5W6V - chains A and B of the 3 polymer chains in the assembly; structure by X-ray diffraction, 2.83 A resolution.

Chain A:
Molecule: Protein argonaute-1
Organism: Homo sapiens
Reference sequence: Q9UL18 (AGO1_HUMAN); residues 1-857 here = UniProt positions 1-857
Sequence (859 residues; row label = number of the first residue in the row; numbers below 1 keep their minus sign (Gly-1 is residue -1)):
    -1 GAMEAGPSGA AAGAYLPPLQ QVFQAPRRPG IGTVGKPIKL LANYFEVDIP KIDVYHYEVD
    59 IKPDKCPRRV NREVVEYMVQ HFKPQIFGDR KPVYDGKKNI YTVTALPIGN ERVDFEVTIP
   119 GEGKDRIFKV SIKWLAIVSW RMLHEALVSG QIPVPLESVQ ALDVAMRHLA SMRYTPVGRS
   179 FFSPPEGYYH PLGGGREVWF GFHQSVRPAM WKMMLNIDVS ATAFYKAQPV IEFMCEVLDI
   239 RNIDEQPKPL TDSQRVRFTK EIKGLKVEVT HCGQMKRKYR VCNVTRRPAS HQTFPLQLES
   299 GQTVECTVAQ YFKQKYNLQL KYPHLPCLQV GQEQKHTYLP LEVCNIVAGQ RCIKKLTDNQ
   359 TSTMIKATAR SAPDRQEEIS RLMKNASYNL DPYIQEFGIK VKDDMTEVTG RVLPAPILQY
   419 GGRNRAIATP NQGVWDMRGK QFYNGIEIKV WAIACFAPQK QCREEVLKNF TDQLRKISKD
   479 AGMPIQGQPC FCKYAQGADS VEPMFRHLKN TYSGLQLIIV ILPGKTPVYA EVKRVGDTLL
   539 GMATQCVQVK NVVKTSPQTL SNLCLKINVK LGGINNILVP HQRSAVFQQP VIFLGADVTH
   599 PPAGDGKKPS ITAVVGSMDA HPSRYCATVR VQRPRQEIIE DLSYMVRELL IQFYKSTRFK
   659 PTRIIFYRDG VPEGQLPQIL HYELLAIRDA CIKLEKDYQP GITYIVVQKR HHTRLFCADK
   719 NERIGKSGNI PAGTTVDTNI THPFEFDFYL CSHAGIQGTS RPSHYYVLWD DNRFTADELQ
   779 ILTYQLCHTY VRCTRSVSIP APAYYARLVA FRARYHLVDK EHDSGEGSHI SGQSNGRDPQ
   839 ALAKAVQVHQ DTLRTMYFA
Unresolved in the structure: -1 to 20, 119-120, 241-243, 271-273, 294-302, 329-331, 602-604, 818-835
Construct notes: expression tag (-1 to 0)
UniProt features mapped onto this chain:
  - region: Tyr309 to Tyr314 (Interaction with guide RNA), Pro670 to Pro675 (Impairs access of bound RNA to the active site), Arg708 to Arg712 (Interaction with guide RNA), His751 to Arg759 (Interaction with guide RNA), Tyr788 to Tyr813 (Interaction with guide RNA)
  - natural variant: Phe180 (deletion: In NEDLBAS), Pro189 (P189L: In NEDLBAS), Leu190 (L190P: In NEDLBAS; L190R: In NEDLBAS), Glu195 (E195K: In NEDLBAS; uncertain significance), Gly199 (G199S: In NEDLBAS), Asp216 (D216V: In NEDLBAS; uncertain significance), Arg253 (R253H: In NEDLBAS; uncertain significance), Val254 (V254I: In NEDLBAS), Pro324 (P324L: In NEDLBAS; uncertain significance), Thr355 (T355I: In NEDLBAS; uncertain significance), Gln358 (Q358R: In NEDLBAS; uncertain significance), Glu376 (deletion: In NEDLBAS; uncertain significance), 4 further natural variant entries in UniProt
  - mutagenesis: Pro670 (P670S: Confers modest RNA cleavage activity; when associated with Q-675 and H-805), Leu674 (L674F: Confers modest RNA cleavage activity; when associated with H-805), Pro675 (P675Q: Does not confer enzyme activity by itself. Confers low RNA cleavage activity; when associated with H-805. Confers modest RNA cleavage activity; when associated with S-670 and H-805), Arg805 (R805H: Does not confer enzyme activity by itself. Confers modest RNA cleavage activity; when associated with F-674)
From the paper describing this entry:
  - contacts within the chain: Lys658-Glu693 (salt bridge)
  - conformationally variable residues (side-chain flip): Lys658, Glu693
  - mutagenesis - K658E/E693K: decreased binding to Trinucleotide repeat-containing gene 6A protein (chain B)

Chain B:
Molecule: Trinucleotide repeat-containing gene 6A protein
Organism: Homo sapiens
Notes: fragment: hook motif
Reference sequence: Q8NDV7 (TNR6A_HUMAN), isoform Q8NDV7-2; numbering as in UniProt (aligned over 820-841)
Sequence (24 residues; row label = number of the first residue in the row):
   818 GATVDNGTSA WGKPIDSGPS WGEP
Unresolved in the structure: 818-822, 840-841
Construct notes: expression tag (818-819)

How chain A and chain B interact:
Pairs across the interface (30; chain A residue first):
  Tyr441(A) with Asn823(B), hydrogen bond (side chain-backbone)
  Asn442(A) with Asn823(B), hydrogen bond
  Phe585(A) with Trp828(B), hydrogen bond (backbone-side chain)
  Gln586(A) with Trp828(B)
  Gln587(A) with Trp828(B), hydrogen bond (backbone-side chain)
  Pro588(A) with Trp828(B), hydrophobic
  Val589(A) with Trp828(B)
  Met616(A) with Thr825(B)
  Asp617(A) with Thr825(B)
  Ala618(A) with Thr825(B); Trp828(B), hydrophobic
  His619(A) with Asn823(B)
  Leu648(A) with Trp838(B)
  Ile649(A) with Gly839(B)
  Phe651(A) with Trp828(B), hydrophobic
  Tyr652(A) with Ser837(B); Trp838(B), hydrophobic
  Thr655(A) with Thr825(B)
  Arg656(A) with Pro831(B)
  Phe657(A) with Trp828(B), hydrophobic; Gly829(B); Lys830(B); Pro831(B)
  Lys658(A) with Gly835(B); Pro836(B), hydrogen bond (side chain-backbone); Trp838(B)
  Leu692(A) with Trp838(B)
  Glu693(A) with Pro836(B); Trp838(B), hydrogen bond
  Tyr696(A) with Trp838(B)
Also at the interface, not in a pair above, chain A (25 interface residues in all): Lys653, Ser654, Pro659
Also at the interface, not in a pair above, chain B (12 interface residues in all): Ser826
From the paper, about this interface:
  - pairs named by the authors: Pro588(A)-Trp828(B), Ala618(A)-Trp828(B), Ile649(A)-Trp838(B), Phe651(A)-Trp828(B), Tyr652(A)-Trp838(B), Phe657(A)-Trp828(B), Lys658(A)-Trp838(B), Leu692(A)-Trp838(B), Glu693(A)-Trp838(B), Tyr696(A)-Trp838(B)
  - interface residues, chain B: Trp828(B), Trp838(B)

Overview:
Chain A and chain B form an interface of 25 and 12 residues respectively, with 6 hydrogen bonds. Polar pairs
include Tyr441(A)-Asn823(B), Asn442(A)-Asn823(B) and Phe585(A)-Trp828(B). The paper describes contacts between
Pro588(A) and Trp828(B), Ala618(A) and Trp828(B) and Ile649(A) and Trp838(B) among others. The paper reports
that K658E/E693K of chain A reduce binding to Trinucleotide repeat-containing gene 6A protein (chain B);
interface residues Trp828(B) and Trp838(B).
Chain A is Protein argonaute-1 and chain B is Trinucleotide repeat-containing gene 6A protein, both from Homo
sapiens; the structure, The Structure of human Argonaute-1 in complex with the hook motif of human GW182, was
determined by X-ray diffraction.
